Entry 6TE9 (electron microscopy, 3.58 A resolution); this record covers chains A and D of the 7 polymer chains in the assembly.

== Chain A ==
Molecule: Phage portal protein, HK97 family
Source organism: Rhodobacter capsulatus
Reference sequence: D5ATZ0 (D5ATZ0_RHOCB); numbering as in UniProt (aligned over 1-396)
Sequence (396 residues; each row starts with the number of its first residue):
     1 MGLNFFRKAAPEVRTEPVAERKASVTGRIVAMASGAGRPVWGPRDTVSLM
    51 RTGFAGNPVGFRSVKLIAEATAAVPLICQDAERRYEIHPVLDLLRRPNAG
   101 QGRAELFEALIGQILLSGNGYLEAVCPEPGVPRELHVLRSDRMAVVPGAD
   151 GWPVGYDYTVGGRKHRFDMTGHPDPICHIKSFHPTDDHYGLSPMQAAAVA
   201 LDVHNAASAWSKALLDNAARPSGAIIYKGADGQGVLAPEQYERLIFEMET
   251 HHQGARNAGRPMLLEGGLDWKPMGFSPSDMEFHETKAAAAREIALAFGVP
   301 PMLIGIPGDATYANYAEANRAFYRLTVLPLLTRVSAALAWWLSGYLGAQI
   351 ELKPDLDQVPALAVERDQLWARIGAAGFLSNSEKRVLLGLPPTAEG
Disordered / not traced: 1-23, 79-88, 394-396

== Chain D ==
Molecule: Adaptor protein Rcc01688
Source organism: Rhodobacter capsulatus
Reference sequence: D5ATZ4 (D5ATZ4_RHOCB); residue numbers follow UniProt; this construct covers 1-197
Sequence (197 residues; row label = number of the first residue in the row):
     1 MMLNEVTAVPGTALPVAEFRDHLRLGTGFADLGAEDAALLSYLRAAIAAI
    51 EGRTAKALISRGFRLALTAWRWGDMQTLPIAPVATVTALRLVDAAGVETP
   101 VAAGWRLVPDMARPRIEALGAMLPMIPTGGRVEIDFTAGFGASWSALPVD
   151 LAQAVFLLAAQYYELRHDGAAEGGAMPFGVMALIERWRTVRVLGGRP
Disordered / not traced: 172-174

== How chain A and chain D interact ==
Pairs across the interface (46; chain A residue first):
  I225(A) - V192(D)  hydrophobic
  Y227(A) - E185(D)
  Y227(A) - R188(D)
  G229(A) - E185(D)
  A230(A) - M181(D)  hydrophobic
  A230(A) - E185(D)  hydrogen bond (backbone-side chain)
  D231(A) - P177(D)
  D231(A) - A182(D)
  A237(A) - R186(D)
  E239(A) - M111(D)
  E239(A) - A112(D)
  Q240(A) - E185(D)  hydrogen bond (side chain-backbone)
  Q240(A) - R186(D)  hydrogen bond (side chain-backbone)
  Q240(A) - W187(D)
  Q240(A) - R188(D)  hydrogen bond (side chain-backbone)
  Q240(A) - V190(D)
  R243(A) - A112(D)  hydrogen bond (side chain-backbone)
  R243(A) - R113(D)
  R243(A) - T189(D)
  R243(A) - V190(D)
  R243(A) - R191(D)
  L244(A) - V190(D)  hydrophobic
  L244(A) - V192(D)  hydrophobic
  F246(A) - R113(D)
  E247(A) - R191(D)
  E247(A) - V192(D)  hydrogen bond (side chain-backbone)
  E247(A) - L193(D)
  H251(A) - W72(D)
  H251(A) - L193(D)
  H251(A) - P197(D)  hydrogen bond (side chain-backbone)
  H252(A) - V192(D)  hydrogen bond (side chain-backbone)
  H252(A) - L193(D)
  R260(A) - P197(D)
  M262(A) - V192(D)
  M262(A) - G194(D)
  L263(A) - R191(D)
  L263(A) - V192(D)
  L263(A) - L193(D)
  L263(A) - G194(D)
  E265(A) - R188(D)  salt bridge
  E265(A) - T189(D)
  E265(A) - R191(D)  salt bridge
  G266(A) - R188(D)  hydrogen bond (backbone-side chain)
  L268(A) - V190(D)  hydrophobic
  L268(A) - R191(D)
  L268(A) - V192(D)  hydrophobic
Interface residues without a listed pair, chain A (24 interface residues in all): L236, M248, P261, L264
Interface residues without a listed pair, chain D (20 interface residues in all): M176, G195

== In short ==
Chain A and chain D form an interface of 24 and 20 residues respectively, with 9 hydrogen bonds and 2 salt
bridges. Polar pairs include E265(A)-R188(D), E265(A)-R191(D) and A230(A)-E185(D).
Here chain A is Phage portal protein, HK97 family and chain D is Adaptor protein Rcc01688, both from
Rhodobacter capsulatus. Entry 6TE9 (Neck of native GTA particle computed with C6 symmetry) was determined by
electron microscopy (same publication as 6TB9, 6TBA, 6TE8, 6TEB, 6TEH, 6TO8 and 3 further entries).
